PDB entry 6REA | electron microscopy, 3.60 A resolution | chains P and U of the 20 polymer chains in the assembly

Chain P:
Protein: Mitochondrial ATP synthase subunit OSCP
Source organism: Polytomella sp. Pringsheim 198.80
UniProtKB: D8V7I1 (D8V7I1_9CHLO); residue numbers follow UniProt; this construct covers 1-229
Chain sequence (229 residues; numbered 1 to 229; the number before each row is that of its first residue):
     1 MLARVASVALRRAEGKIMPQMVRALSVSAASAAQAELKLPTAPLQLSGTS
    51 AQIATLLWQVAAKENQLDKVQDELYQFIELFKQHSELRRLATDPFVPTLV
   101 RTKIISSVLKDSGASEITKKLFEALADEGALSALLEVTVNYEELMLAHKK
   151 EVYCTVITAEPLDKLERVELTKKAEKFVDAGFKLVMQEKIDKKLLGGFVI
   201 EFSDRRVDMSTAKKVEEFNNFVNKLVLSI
Disordered / not traced: 1-36, 151-229

Chain U:
Protein: ATP synthase subunit alpha
Source organism: Polytomella sp. Pringsheim 198.80
UniProtKB: A0ZW40 (A0ZW40_9CHLO); numbering as in UniProt (aligned over 1-562)
Chain sequence (562 residues; each row starts with the number of its first residue):
     1 MRSPAAFVARSGLFKASLGQSNWAQKAEQMMASVTRTFAADAKALDELRK
    51 PKFSSKYLIQHVSQKLIPAVKEWEKSYQPPVIHLGRVLSVGDGIARVYGL
   101 KSVQAGELVCFDSGVKGMALNLQADHVGVVVFGNDSVIHQGDLVYRTGQI
   151 VNVPIGPGTLGRVTDGLGQPIDGKGPLTNVRSSLVEVKAPGIIARQSVRE
   201 PLFTGVKAVDALVPIGRGQRELIIGDRQTGKTAVAIDAIIHQKNCNEQVP
   251 KAQRVYCVYVAVGQKRSTVAQLVKLFTQTGAMRYTIMVSATASDAAPLQF
   301 LAPYSGCAMAEYFRDTGKHGLIIYDDLSKQSVAYRQMSLLLRRPPGREAF
   351 PGDVFYLHSRLLERAAKLSKELGGGSLTAFPVIETQAGDVSAYIATNVIS
   401 ITDGQIFLETELFYKGIRPALNVGLSVSRVGSAAQFPGMKQVAGTLKLEL
   451 AQYREVAAFAQFGSDLDAATQYVLERGARLTEMLKQKQFAPIPIERQTVA
   501 VYAATKGFLDKVRVQDIVAAEEAVISQVNPAVFKILKANGKITPALDAHL
   551 KAELRKVKLPGA
Disordered / not traced: 1-39
Sequence notes: conflict R266 (Lys in A0ZW40)
Bound ions: Mg2+: T232 (together with ATP)
Residues lining bound ligands: ATP (adenosine-5'-triphosphate): D226, R227, Q228, T229, G230, K231, T232, A233, F413, R418, P419, Q486, K487, Q488

Chain P / chain U interface:
Pairs across the interface (55):
  K69(P) with Y57(U), hydrogen bond
  D72(P) with F53(U); S54(U); S55(U), hydrogen bond; Y57(U)
  E73(P) with Y57(U); L58(U)
  Y75(P) with L48(U), hydrophobic; K52(U), hydrogen bond; F53(U), hydrophobic
  Q76(P) with F53(U); S55(U); K56(U); Y57(U), hydrogen bond (side chain-backbone); L58(U), hydrogen bond (side chain-backbone); I59(U)
  F77(P) with L58(U), hydrophobic
  E79(P) with P51(U); F53(U)
  L80(P) with V62(U), hydrophobic
  K82(P) with R49(U)
  H84(P) with S63(U), hydrogen bond
  E86(P) with I67(U)
  L87(P) with L66(U), hydrophobic
  R89(P) with Y77(U); Q78(U), hydrogen bond (side chain-backbone); P80(U)
  P94(P) with L88(U), hydrophobic
  F95(P) with Q78(U); R86(U); V87(U); L88(U), hydrophobic; Y98(U), hydrophobic; Q140(U)
  P97(P) with S76(U)
  V100(P) with S76(U)
  K103(P) with W73(U)
  I104(P) with A69(U); V70(U), hydrophobic; W73(U); Y77(U)
  S107(P) with K65(U)
  V108(P) with V62(U), hydrophobic; L66(U), hydrophobic
  D111(P) with H61(U); K65(U)
  S112(P) with Y57(U); L58(U); H61(U)
  L135(P) with L45(U); L48(U)
  T138(P) with L48(U)
  V139(P) with A44(U); L45(U), hydrophobic; L48(U), hydrophobic
Interface residues without a listed pair, chain P (31 interface residues in all): I78, L90, A114, N140, E142
Interface residues without a listed pair, chain U (36 interface residues in all): A40, E47, K50, P79, G141

Summary:
31 residues of chain P face 36 of chain U across their interface; the contacts include 7 hydrogen bonds. Polar
pairs include K69(P)-Y57(U), D72(P)-S55(U) and Y75(P)-K52(U). Chain U binds ATP.
Chain P is Mitochondrial ATP synthase subunit OSCP and chain U is ATP synthase subunit alpha, both from
Polytomella sp. Pringsheim 198.80; the structure, Cryo-EM structure of Polytomella F-ATP synthase, Rotary
substate 2D, focussed refinement of F1 head and rotor, was determined by electron microscopy, deposited
together with 6RD4, 6RD5, 6RD6, 6RD7, 6RD8, 6RD9 and 46 further entries.
